Entry 3GMM (X-ray diffraction, 1.80 A resolution); this record covers chains A and B.

[Chain A]
Protein: T-cell surface glycoprotein CD1d1
Source organism: Mus musculus
UniProtKB: P11609 (CD1D1_MOUSE); residues 1-279 here correspond to UniProt positions 19-297 (UniProt number = residue number + 18)
Amino-acid sequence (287 residues; each row starts with the number of its first residue):
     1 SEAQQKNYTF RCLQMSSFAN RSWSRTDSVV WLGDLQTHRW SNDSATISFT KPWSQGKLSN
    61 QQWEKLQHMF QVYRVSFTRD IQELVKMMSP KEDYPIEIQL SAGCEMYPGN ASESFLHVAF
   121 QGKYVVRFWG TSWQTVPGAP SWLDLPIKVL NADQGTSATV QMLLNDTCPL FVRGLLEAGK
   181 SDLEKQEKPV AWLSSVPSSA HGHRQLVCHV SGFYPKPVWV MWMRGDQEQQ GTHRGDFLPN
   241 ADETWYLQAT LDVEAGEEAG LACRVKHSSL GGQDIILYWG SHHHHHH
Not modelled in the structure: 1-6, 196-202, 282-287
Construct notes: expression tag (280-287)
Curated features (UniProtKB/Swiss-Prot):
  - binding site (a D-galactosylceramide): Asp80, Asp153 to Thr156
  - glycosylation (N-linked (GlcNAc...) asparagine): Asn7, Asn20, Asn42, Asn110, Asn165
Cystine bridges: Cys104-Cys168, Cys208-Cys263
Glycans and other covalent adducts: N-acetylglucosamine (NAG) linked to Asn20, Asn42; glycan linked to Asn165

[Chain B]
Protein: Beta-2 microglobulin
Source organism: Mus musculus
UniProtKB: Q91XJ8 (Q91XJ8_MOUSE); residues 1-99 here correspond to UniProt positions 21-119 (UniProt number = residue number + 20)
Amino-acid sequence (99 residues; row label = number of the first residue in the row):
     1 IQKTPQIQVY SRHPPENGKP NILNCYVTQF HPPHIEIQML KNGKKIPKVE MSDMSFSKDW
    61 SFYILAHTEF TPTETDTYAC RVKHASMAEP KTVYWDRDM
Cystine bridges: Cys25-Cys80

[Chain A / chain B interface]
Pairs across the interface (58; chain A residue first):
  Arg11(A) - Tyr63(B)
  Leu13(A) - Ser55(B)
  Leu13(A) - Phe56(B)
  Gln14(A) - Phe56(B)
  Met15(A) - Met54(B)
  Met15(A) - Phe62(B)  hydrophobic
  Val29(A) - Asp53(B)
  Val29(A) - Met54(B)
  Val29(A) - Ser55(B)
  Trp31(A) - Ser55(B)  hydrogen bond
  Trp31(A) - Tyr63(B)
  Gln36(A) - Asp53(B)  hydrogen bond
  Arg39(A) - Asp53(B)  salt bridge
  Glu97(A) - His31(B)
  Glu97(A) - Pro32(B)
  Glu97(A) - Pro33(B)
  Glu97(A) - Phe62(B)
  Gln99(A) - Phe56(B)
  Gln99(A) - Trp60(B)  hydrogen bond (side chain-backbone)
  Gln99(A) - Phe62(B)
  Leu100(A) - Phe56(B)
  Ser101(A) - Trp60(B)
  His117(A) - Trp60(B)
  Ala119(A) - Trp60(B)  hydrophobic
  Gln121(A) - His31(B)
  Gly122(A) - His31(B)
  Gly122(A) - Trp60(B)
  Tyr124(A) - Trp60(B)
  Val190(A) - Pro14(B)  hydrophobic
  Trp192(A) - Ser11(B)
  Trp192(A) - His13(B)
  Trp192(A) - Pro14(B)  hydrophobic
  Trp192(A) - Pro15(B)
  Trp192(A) - Asp98(B)  hydrogen bond (side chain-backbone)
  Trp192(A) - Met99(B)
  Ser194(A) - Asp98(B)
  His209(A) - Asp98(B)
  His209(A) - Met99(B)
  Ser211(A) - Arg12(B)  hydrogen bond (side chain-backbone)
  Gly212(A) - Arg12(B)
  Leu238(A) - Gln8(B)
  Leu238(A) - Tyr10(B)
  Leu238(A) - Tyr26(B)  hydrophobic
  Pro239(A) - Tyr10(B)  hydrogen bond (backbone-side chain)
  Pro239(A) - Tyr26(B)
  Pro239(A) - Leu65(B)
  Asn240(A) - Tyr10(B)
  Asn240(A) - Arg12(B)
  Asn240(A) - Asn24(B)  hydrogen bond
  Asn240(A) - Leu65(B)
  Ala241(A) - Leu65(B)  hydrophobic
  Ala241(A) - His67(B)
  Asp242(A) - Arg12(B)  salt bridge
  Thr244(A) - Arg12(B)
  Tyr246(A) - Tyr10(B)  hydrophobic
  Tyr246(A) - Ser11(B)
  Tyr246(A) - Met99(B)  hydrogen bond (side chain-backbone)
  Gln248(A) - Met99(B)
Other interface residues (no listed pair), chain A (34 interface residues in all): Ser17, Val118, Ser195
Other interface residues (no listed pair), chain B (24 interface residues in all): Ile1

[In short]
34 residues of chain A and 24 residues of chain B are in contact, with 8 hydrogen bonds and 2 salt bridges.
Polar pairs include Arg39(A)-Asp53(B), Asp242(A)-Arg12(B) and Trp31(A)-Ser55(B). From UniProt: 5
D-galactosylceramide-binding residues on chain A.
Chain A is T-cell surface glycoprotein CD1d1 and chain B is Beta-2 microglobulin, both from Mus musculus; the
structure, Structure of mouse CD1d in complex with C8Ph, was determined by X-ray diffraction, deposited
together with 3GMP.
